6J5A - chains Q and u of the 18 polymer chains in the assembly; structure by electron microscopy, 4.35 A resolution (low resolution: residue-level contacts below are approximate; hydrogen-bond / salt-bridge calls are withheld).

[Chain Q]
Molecule: Mitochondrial H+ transporting ATP synthase subunit c isoform 1
From: Sus scrofa
UniProtKB: Q4VT52 (Q4VT52_PIG); residues 2-73 here correspond to UniProt positions 63-134 (UniProt number = residue number + 61)
Amino-acid sequence (72 residues; numbered 2 to 73; the number before each row is that of its first residue):
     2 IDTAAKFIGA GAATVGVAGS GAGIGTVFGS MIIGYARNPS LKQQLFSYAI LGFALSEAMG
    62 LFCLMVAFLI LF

[Chain u]
Molecule: ATP synthase membrane subunit 6.8PL
From: Sus scrofa
Amino-acid sequence (42 residues; each row starts with the number of its first residue; X marks 42 residues of unknown identity (built as UNK)):
     1 XXXXXXXXXX XXXXXXXXXX XXXXXXXXXX XXXXXXXXXX XX

[How chain Q and chain u interact]
Interface residues of chain Q (facing chain u), 9 residues: Ile-2, Ile-9, Gly-12, Ala-13, Val-16, Ala-19, Gly-20, Ala-23, Thr-27

[Overview]
No residue of chain Q is in contact with chain u.
Chain Q is Mitochondrial H+ transporting ATP synthase subunit c isoform 1 and chain u is ATP synthase membrane
subunit 6.8PL, both from Sus scrofa; the structure, Cryo-EM structure of the mammalian DP-state ATP synthase
FO section, was determined by electron microscopy together with 6J54 from the same study.
